PDB entry 2PGH | X-ray diffraction, 2.80 A resolution | chains A and B of the 4 polymer chains in the assembly

[Chain A]
Protein: Hemoglobin (aquo met) (alpha chain)
From: Sus scrofa
Reference sequence: P01965 (HBA_PIG); numbering as in UniProt (aligned over 1-141)
Sequence (141 residues; each row starts with the number of its first residue):
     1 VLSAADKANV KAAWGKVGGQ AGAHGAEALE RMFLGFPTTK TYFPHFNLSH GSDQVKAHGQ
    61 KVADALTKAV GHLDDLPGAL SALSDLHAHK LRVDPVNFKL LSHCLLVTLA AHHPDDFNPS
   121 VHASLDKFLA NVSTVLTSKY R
UniProt features mapped onto this chain:
  - binding site (O2): His58
  - binding site (heme b): His87
  - modified residue: Ser3 (Phosphoserine), Lys7 (N6-succinyllysine), Lys11 (N6-succinyllysine), Lys16 (N6-acetyllysine), Lys40 (N6-succinyllysine), Ser49 (Phosphoserine), Ser102 (Phosphoserine), Thr108 (Phosphothreonine), Ser124 (Phosphoserine), Thr134 (Phosphothreonine), Thr137 (Phosphothreonine), Ser138 (Phosphoserine)
Metal / ion sites: heme Fe near His87 (its only coordinating residue here)
Residues lining bound ligands: heme (HEM): Met32, Thr39, Tyr42, Phe43, His45, His58, Lys61, Val62, Ala65, Leu66, Leu83, Leu86, His87, Leu91, Val93, Asn97, Phe98, Leu101, Leu136

[Chain B]
Protein: Hemoglobin (aquo met) (beta chain)
From: Sus scrofa
Reference sequence: P02067 (HBB_PIG); residues 1-146 here = UniProt positions 1-146
Sequence (146 residues; numbered 1 to 146; the number before each row is that of its first residue):
     1 VHLSAEEKEA VLGLWGKVNV DEVGGEALGR LLVVYPWTQR FFESFGDLSN ADAVMGNPKV
    61 KAHGKKVLQS FSDGLKHLDN LKGTFAKLSE LHCDQLHVDP ENFRLLGNVI VVVLARRLGH
   121 DFNPDVQAAF QKVVAGVANA LAHKYH
Construct notes: conflict Asp125 (Asn in P02067)
Metal / ion sites: heme Fe near His92 (its only coordinating residue here)
Residues lining bound ligands: heme (HEM): Leu31, Thr38, Phe41, Phe42, Phe45, His63, Lys66, Val67, Ser70, Phe71, Phe85, Leu88, Leu91, His92, Leu96, Val98, Asn102, Phe103, Leu106, Gly107, Val137, Leu141

[How chain A and chain B interact]
Contacting residue pairs (30):
  Arg31(A) - Phe122(B)  hydrogen bond (side chain-backbone)
  Arg31(A) - Pro124(B)
  Arg31(A) - Gln127(B)  hydrogen bond
  Leu34(A) - Pro124(B)  hydrophobic
  Leu34(A) - Asp125(B)
  Leu34(A) - Ala128(B)
  Gly35(A) - Ala128(B)
  Phe36(A) - Gln131(B)
  His103(A) - Asn108(B)
  His103(A) - Gln127(B)
  His103(A) - Gln131(B)  hydrogen bond
  Cys104(A) - Gln127(B)
  Val107(A) - Ala115(B)  hydrophobic
  Val107(A) - Phe122(B)  hydrophobic
  Val107(A) - Gln127(B)
  Ala110(A) - Arg116(B)
  Ala111(A) - Ala115(B)
  Pro114(A) - Arg116(B)  hydrogen bond (backbone-side chain)
  Phe117(A) - Arg30(B)  hydrogen bond (backbone-side chain)
  Asn118(A) - Arg30(B)
  Pro119(A) - Arg30(B)
  Pro119(A) - Val33(B)  hydrophobic
  Pro119(A) - Met55(B)  hydrophobic
  Ser120(A) - Ala51(B)
  His122(A) - Arg30(B)
  His122(A) - Val34(B)
  His122(A) - Val112(B)
  Ala123(A) - Val34(B)  hydrophobic
  Asp126(A) - Val34(B)
  Asp126(A) - Tyr35(B)  hydrogen bond
Other interface residues (no listed pair), chain B (18 interface residues in all): Val111, Gly119

[Overview]
17 residues of chain A and 18 residues of chain B are in contact; the contacts include 6 hydrogen bonds. Polar
contacts include Arg31(A)-Phe122(B), Arg31(A)-Gln127(B) and His103(A)-Gln131(B). Bound to chain A: heme. Bound
to chain B: heme.
Chain A is Hemoglobin (aquo met) (alpha chain) and chain B is Hemoglobin (aquo met) (beta chain), both from
Sus scrofa; the structure, Structure determination of aquomet porcine hemoglobin at 2.8 angstrom resolution,
was determined by X-ray diffraction.
